Entry 6XH8 (electron microscopy, 4.10 A resolution (low resolution: residue-level contacts below are approximate; hydrogen-bond / salt-bridge calls are withheld)); this record covers chains G and 1 of the 11 polymer chains in the assembly.

# Chain G
Molecule: HTH-type transcriptional regulator CueR
Source organism: Escherichia coli
UniProt: P0A9G4 (CUER_ECOLI); residue numbers follow UniProt; this construct covers 1-135
Amino-acid sequence (143 residues; numbered 1 to 143; the number before each row is that of its first residue):
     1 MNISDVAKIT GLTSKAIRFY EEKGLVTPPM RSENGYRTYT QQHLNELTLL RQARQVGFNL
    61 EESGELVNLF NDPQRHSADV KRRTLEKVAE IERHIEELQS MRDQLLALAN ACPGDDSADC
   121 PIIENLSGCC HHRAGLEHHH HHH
Unresolved in the structure: 131-143
Differences from the reference sequence: expression tag (136-143)
Bound ions: Cu ion: Cys112, Cys120
From the paper describing this entry:
  - mutagenesis - S32A/E33A/T38A: decreased binding to RNAP holoenzyme

# Chain 1
Molecule: Nontemplate strand DNA
Sequence (54 nucleotides; row label = number of the first residue in the row):
    35 GCCTTGACCT TCCCCTTGCT GGAAGGTTTA ACCTGTGTGC AGTCTGACGC GGCG

# Interface between chain G and chain 1
Residue-residue contacts (7; chain G residue first):
  Lys15(G) - DG56(1)
  Phe19(G) - DG52(1)
  Phe19(G) - DC53(1)
  Tyr20(G) - DC53(1)
  Arg54(G) - DG52(1)
  Asn59(G) - DG52(1)
  Leu60(G) - DG52(1)
Also at the interface, not in a pair above, chain G (8 interface residues in all): Thr13, Lys23
Also at the interface, not in a pair above, chain 1 (6 interface residues in all): DT51, DT54, DG55

# In short
Chain G and chain 1 form an interface of 8 and 6 residues respectively. Cys112(G) and Cys120(G) coordinate a
Cu ion ion. The paper reports that S32A/E33A/T38A of chain G reduce binding to RNAP holoenzyme.
Here chain G is HTH-type transcriptional regulator CueR (Escherichia coli) and chain 1 is Nontemplate strand
DNA. Entry 6XH8 (CueR-transcription activation complex with RNA transcript) was determined by electron
microscopy together with 6XH7 from the same study.
